PDB entry 6LA9 | X-ray diffraction, 3.70 A resolution | chains J and K of the 20 polymer chains in the assembly

== Chain J ==
Molecule: 349-nt DNA strand
Organism: other sequences
Sequence (349 nucleotides; each row starts with the number of its first residue):
     1 CGCTGGTTTTTTTTTTCATGTGCCGGTCTCACACGTGCCTGGAGACTAGT
    51 AAGCGCTTCTAGTGGCGGTTAAAACGCGGTAGACAGCGCGTACGTGCGTT
   101 TAAGCGGTGCTAGAGCTGTCTACGACCAATTGAGCGGCCTCGGCACCGGG
   151 ATGCGTTTTTTTTTTCATACTCGAGCATGCTTTTTTTTTTCATGTGCCGG
   201 TCTCACACGTGCCTGGAGACTAGTAAGCGCTTCTAGTGGCGGTTAAAACG
   251 CGGTAGACAGCGCGTACGTGCGTTTAAGCGGTGCTAGAGCTGTCTACGAC
   301 CAATTGAGCGGCCTCGGCACCGGGATGCGTTTTTTTTTTCCAGCGGTAC
Bound ions: Ca2+ site 1 near DG35 (its only coordinating residue here); Ca2+ site 2 near DG79 (its only coordinating residue here); Ca2+ site 3 near DC300 (its only coordinating residue here); Ca2+ site 4: DT335 (shared with 1 residue of chain O); Ca2+ site 5: DT337 (shared with 1 residue of chain O)

== Chain K ==
Name: Histone H3.1
Organism: Homo sapiens
UniProtKB: P68431 (H31_HUMAN); residues 0-135 here correspond to UniProt positions 1-136 (UniProt number = residue number + 1)
Sequence (136 residues; row label = number of the first residue in the row; numbering starts at 0):
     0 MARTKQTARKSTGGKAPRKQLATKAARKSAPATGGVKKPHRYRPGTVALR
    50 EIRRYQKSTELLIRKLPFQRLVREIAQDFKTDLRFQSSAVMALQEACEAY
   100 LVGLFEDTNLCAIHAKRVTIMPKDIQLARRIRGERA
Not modelled in the structure: 0-36
Swiss-Prot annotation at these positions:
  - modified residue: Arg2 (Asymmetric dimethylarginine), Thr3 (Phosphothreonine), Lys4 (Allysine), Gln5 (5-glutamyl dopamine), Thr6 (Phosphothreonine), Arg8 (Citrulline), Lys9 (N6,N6,N6-trimethyllysine), Ser10 (ADP-ribosylserine), Thr11 (Phosphothreonine), Lys14 (N6-(2-hydroxyisobutyryl)lysine), Arg17 (Asymmetric dimethylarginine), Lys18 (N6-(2-hydroxyisobutyryl)lysine), Lys23 (N6-(2-hydroxyisobutyryl)lysine), Arg26 (Citrulline), Lys27 (N6,N6,N6-trimethyllysine), Ser28 (ADP-ribosylserine), Lys36 (N6,N6,N6-trimethyllysine), Lys37 (N6-methyllysine), Tyr41 (Phosphotyrosine), Lys56 (N6,N6,N6-trimethyllysine) and 8 more in UniProt
  - lipidation: Lys18 (N6-decanoyllysine)

== How chain J and chain K interact ==
Residue-residue contacts (30; chain J residue first):
  DT19(J) - His39(K)  salt bridge to the phosphate
  DT19(J) - Tyr41(K)  sugar contact
  DG20(J) - Tyr41(K)  sugar contact
  DG20(J) - Arg49(K)  sugar contact
  DT21(J) - Arg49(K)  salt bridge to the phosphate
  DG22(J) - Lys56(K)  salt bridge to the phosphate
  DG94(J) - Arg40(K)  base contact
  DG94(J) - Pro43(K)  phosphate contact
  DG94(J) - Gly44(K)  hydrogen bond to the phosphate
  DT95(J) - Arg40(K)  hydrogen bond to the base
  DT95(J) - Tyr41(K)  sugar contact
  DT95(J) - Arg42(K)  phosphate contact
  DT95(J) - Pro43(K)  sugar contact
  DT95(J) - Gly44(K)  hydrogen bond to the phosphate
  DT95(J) - Thr45(K)  phosphate contact
  DT95(J) - Val46(K)  hydrogen bond to the phosphate
  DT95(J) - Ala47(K)  hydrogen bond to the phosphate
  DG96(J) - His39(K)  sugar contact
  DG96(J) - Arg40(K)  hydrogen bond to the sugar
  DG96(J) - Tyr41(K)  hydrogen bond to the phosphate
  DG96(J) - Val46(K)  phosphate contact
  DA103(J) - Arg63(K)  sugar contact
  DA103(J) - Pro66(K)  sugar contact
  DA103(J) - Arg69(K)  salt bridge to the phosphate
  DG104(J) - Arg63(K)  phosphate contact
  DG104(J) - Lys64(K)  hydrogen bond to the phosphate
  DG104(J) - Leu65(K)  hydrogen bond to the phosphate
  DA112(J) - Arg83(K)  phosphate contact
  DG113(J) - Arg83(K)  salt bridge to the phosphate
  DG115(J) - Gln85(K)  phosphate contact
Interface residues without a listed pair, chain J (14 interface residues in all): DA85, DC93
Interface residues without a listed pair, chain K (22 interface residues in all): Glu50, Asp81, Lys115, Thr118

== In short ==
Chain J and chain K form an interface of 14 and 22 residues respectively, with 9 hydrogen bonds and 5 salt
bridges. Polar contacts include DT95(J)-Arg40(K), DG96(J)-Arg40(K) and DG94(J)-Gly44(K).
Here chain J is a 349-nt DNA strand (other sequences) and chain K is Histone H3.1 (Homo sapiens). Entry 6LA9
(349 bp di-nucleosome harboring cohesive DNA termini assembled with linker histone H1.0 (high cryoprotectant))
was determined by X-ray diffraction together with 6LA8, 6M3V and 6M44 from the same study.
